Entry 9ES9 (electron microscopy, 2.33 A resolution); this record covers chains C and H of the 18 polymer chains in the assembly.

Chain C:
Protein: Cytochrome f
From: Spinacia oleracea
UniProt: P16013 (CYF_SPIOL); residues -34 to 285 here correspond to UniProt positions 1-320 (UniProt number = residue number + 35)
Amino-acid sequence (320 residues; numbered -34 to 285; the number before each row is that of its first residue; numbers below 1 keep their minus sign (Met-34 is residue -34)):
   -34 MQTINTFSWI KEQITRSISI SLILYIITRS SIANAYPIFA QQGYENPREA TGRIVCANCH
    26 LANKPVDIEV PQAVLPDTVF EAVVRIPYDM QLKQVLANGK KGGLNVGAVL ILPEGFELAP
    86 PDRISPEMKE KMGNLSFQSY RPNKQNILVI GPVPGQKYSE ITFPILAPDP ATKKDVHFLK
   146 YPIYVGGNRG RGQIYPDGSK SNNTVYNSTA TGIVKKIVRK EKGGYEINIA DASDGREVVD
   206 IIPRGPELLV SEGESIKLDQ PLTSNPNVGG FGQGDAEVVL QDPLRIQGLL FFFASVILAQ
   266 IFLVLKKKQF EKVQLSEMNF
Not modelled in the structure: -34 to 0, 196-201
Glycans and other covalent adducts: heme c (HEC) linked to Cys24
Metal / ion sites: heme c Fe: Tyr1, His25
Residues lining bound ligands: heme c (HEC): Tyr1, Pro2, Phe4, Ala5, Tyr9, Val20, Cys21, His25, Gln59, Gly68, Leu69, Asn70, Val71, Gly72, Ala73, Val74, Pro117, Asn153, Gly155, Arg156, Gly157, Gln158, Ile159, Tyr160, Pro161
Curated features (UniProtKB/Swiss-Prot):
  - binding site (heme): Tyr1, Cys21, Cys24, His25

Chain H:
Protein: Cytochrome b6-f complex subunit 8
From: Spinacia oleracea
UniProt: P61045 (PETN_SPIOL); residue numbers follow UniProt; this construct covers 1-29
Amino-acid sequence (29 residues; row label = number of the first residue in the row):
     1 MDIVSLAWAA LMVVFTFSLS LVVWGRSGL
Residues lining bound ligands: beta-carotene (BCR): Phe15, Ser18, Leu19, Val22

How chain C and chain H interact:
Contacting residue pairs - 9 pairs, chain C then chain H:
  Gln37(C) - Trp8(H)  hydrogen bond
  Phe258(C) - Ala10(H)  hydrophobic
  Phe258(C) - Leu11(H)
  Phe258(C) - Val14(H)  hydrophobic
  Gln265(C) - Ser18(H)
  Gln265(C) - Leu21(H)
  Val269(C) - Trp24(H)  hydrophobic
  Lys272(C) - Gly25(H)  hydrogen bond (side chain-backbone)
  Lys273(C) - Trp24(H)  hydrogen bond (side chain-backbone)
Interface residues without a listed pair, chain C (11 interface residues in all): Pro248, Ile251, Leu255, Ile262, Ile266
Interface residues without a listed pair, chain H (12 interface residues in all): Ile3, Ala7, Phe17, Ser27

Summary:
Chain C and chain H form an interface of 11 and 12 residues respectively, with 3 hydrogen bonds. Among the
polar pairs are Gln37(C)-Trp8(H), Lys272(C)-Gly25(H) and Lys273(C)-Trp24(H). Bound to chain H: beta-carotene.
Covalently linked heme c: at Cys24(C).
Chain C is Cytochrome f and chain H is Cytochrome b6-f complex subunit 8, both from Spinacia oleracea; the
structure, Cryo-EM structure of Spinacia oleracea cytochrome b6f complex with inhibitor DBMIB bound at
plastoquinol oxidation site, was determined by electron microscopy (same publication as 9ES7 and 9ES8).
